3RAF - chains C and F of the 8 polymer chains in the assembly; structure by X-ray diffraction, 3.24 A resolution.

[Chain C]
Protein: DNA topoisomerase 4 subunit B
Source organism: Streptococcus pneumoniae
Notes: EC 5.99.1.-
UniProt: Q59961 (PARE_STRPN); residue numbers follow UniProt; this construct covers 404-647
Chain sequence (268 residues; row label = number of the first residue in the row):
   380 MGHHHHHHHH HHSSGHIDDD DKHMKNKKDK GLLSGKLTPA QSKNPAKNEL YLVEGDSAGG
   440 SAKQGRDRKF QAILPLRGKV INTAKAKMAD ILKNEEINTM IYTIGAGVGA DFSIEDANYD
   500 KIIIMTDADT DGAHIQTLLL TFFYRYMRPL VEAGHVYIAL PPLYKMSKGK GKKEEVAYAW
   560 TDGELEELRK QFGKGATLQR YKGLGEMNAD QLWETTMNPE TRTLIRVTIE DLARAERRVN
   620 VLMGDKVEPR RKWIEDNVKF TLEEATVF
Disordered / not traced: 380-414, 545-555, 570-576, 641-647
Differences from the reference sequence: expression tag (380-403)
Swiss-Prot annotation at these positions:
  - binding site (Mg(2+)): Glu-433, Asp-506, Asp-508
  - site (Interaction with DNA): Lys-458, Asn-461, His-513, Arg-629
Bound ions: Mg2+: Asp-506, Asp-508
Small-molecule neighbours: PDQ (3-amino-7-{(3R)-3-[(1S)-1-aminoethyl]pyrrolidin-1-yl}-1-cyclopropyl-6-fluoro-8-methylquinazoline-2,4(1H,3H)-dione): Arg-456, Gly-457, Glu-474, Glu-475

[Chain F]
Molecule: 11-nt DNA strand
Sequence (11 nucleotides; each row starts with the number of its first residue):
     1 AGTCATTCAT G

[How chain C and chain F interact]
Pairs across the interface (17; chain C residue first):
  Lys-458(C) / DT6(F)  base contact
  Lys-458(C) / DT7(F)  sugar contact
  Val-459(C) / DT7(F)  sugar contact
  Ile-460(C) / DT6(F)  phosphate contact
  Ile-460(C) / DT7(F)  phosphate contact
  Asn-461(C) / DT7(F)  hydrogen bond to the phosphate
  Asn-461(C) / DC8(F)  hydrogen bond to the phosphate
  Lys-464(C) / DC8(F)  salt bridge to the phosphate
  Lys-464(C) / DA9(F)  salt bridge to the phosphate
  Asn-473(C) / DT6(F)  hydrogen bond to the phosphate
  His-513(C) / DT7(F)  hydrogen bond to the phosphate
  His-513(C) / DC8(F)  salt bridge to the phosphate
  Met-622(C) / DC8(F)  phosphate contact
  Val-626(C) / DA9(F)  sugar contact
  Val-626(C) / DT10(F)  phosphate contact
  Arg-629(C) / DA9(F)  salt bridge to the phosphate
  Arg-630(C) / DT10(F)  salt bridge to the phosphate
Interface residues without a listed pair, chain C (13 interface residues in all): Gly-457, Leu-517
Interface residues without a listed pair, chain F (6 interface residues in all): DA5

[In short]
13 residues of chain C face 6 of chain F across their interface; the contacts include 4 hydrogen bonds and 5
salt bridges. Polar pairs include Asn-461(C)/DT7(F), Asn-461(C)/DC8(F) and Asn-473(C)/DT6(F). Ligands of chain
C: compound PDQ. UniProt lists 3 Mg2+-binding residues on chain C.
Chain C is DNA topoisomerase 4 subunit B (Streptococcus pneumoniae) and chain F is an 11-nt DNA strand; the
structure, Quinazolinedione-DNA cleavage complex of type IV topoisomerase from S. pneumoniae, was determined
by X-ray diffraction.
